6BGK - chains C and F of the 3 polymer chains in the assembly; structure by X-ray diffraction, 1.87 A resolution.

Chain C:
Name: Caspase-3
From: Homo sapiens
Notes: EC 3.4.22.56
UniProtKB: P42574 (CASP3_HUMAN); residues 176-277 here = UniProt positions 176-277
Sequence (103 residues; row label = number of the first residue in the row):
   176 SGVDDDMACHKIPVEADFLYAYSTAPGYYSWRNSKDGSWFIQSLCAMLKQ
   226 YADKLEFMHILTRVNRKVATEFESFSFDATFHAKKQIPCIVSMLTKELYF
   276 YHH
Not modelled in the structure: 176-184
Construct notes: expression tag (278)
Curated features (UniProtKB/Swiss-Prot):
  - modified residue: R207 (Microbial infection: ADP-riboxanated arginine)
  - mutagenesis: R207 (R207A: Abolished ADP-riboxanation by C.violaceum CopC)
Reported in the primary citation:
  - post-translational modification sites: T245, S249 (proposed by the authors, not directly observed)

Chain F:
Name: Ace-asp-glu-val-asp-0QE
Sequence (6 residues; numbered 1 to 6; the number before each row is that of its first residue):
     1 XDEVDX
Modified positions: ACE (acetyl group) at position 1; 0QE (chloromethane) at position 6

Interface between chain C and chain F:
Residue-residue contacts - 18 pairs, chain C then chain F:
  Y204(C) with V4(F), hydrophobic
  S205(C) with V4(F); D5(F), hydrogen bond (backbone-backbone)
  W206(C) with D2(F); E3(F); V4(F), hydrophobic
  R207(C) with ACE_1(F); D2(F); E3(F), salt bridge; V4(F), hydrogen bond (side chain-backbone); D5(F), salt bridge
  N208(C) with ACE_1(F); D2(F), hydrogen bond
  S209(C) with ACE_1(F), hydrogen bond (backbone-backbone)
  W214(C) with D2(F)
  E248(C) with D2(F)
  S249(C) with D2(F)
  F250(C) with D2(F), hydrogen bond (backbone-side chain)
Also at the interface, not in a pair above, chain C (11 interface residues in all): F256

Summary:
The interface between chain C and chain F involves 11 residues on one side and 5 on the other; the contacts
include 5 hydrogen bonds and 2 salt bridges. Polar contacts include R207(C)-E3(F), R207(C)-D5(F) and
R207(C)-V4(F). Curated annotation (UniProt) lists one mutagenesis site on chain C. The paper reports
modification sites T245(C) and S249(C).
Chain C is Caspase-3 (Homo sapiens) and chain F is Ace-asp-glu-val-asp-0QE; the structure, Caspase-3 Mutant-
D9A,D28A,T152D, was determined by X-ray diffraction (same publication as 6BDV, 6BFJ, 6BFK, 6BFL, 6BFO, 6BG0
and 7 further entries).
